Entry 5DQZ (X-ray diffraction, 2.70 A resolution); this record covers chains D and H of the 8 polymer chains in the assembly.

Chain D:
Name: CRISPR-associated endonuclease Cas1
Organism: Escherichia coli K12
Notes: EC 3.1.-.-
Reference sequence: Q46896 (CAS1_ECOLI); residue numbers follow UniProt; this construct covers 1-305
Chain sequence (305 residues; row label = number of the first residue in the row):
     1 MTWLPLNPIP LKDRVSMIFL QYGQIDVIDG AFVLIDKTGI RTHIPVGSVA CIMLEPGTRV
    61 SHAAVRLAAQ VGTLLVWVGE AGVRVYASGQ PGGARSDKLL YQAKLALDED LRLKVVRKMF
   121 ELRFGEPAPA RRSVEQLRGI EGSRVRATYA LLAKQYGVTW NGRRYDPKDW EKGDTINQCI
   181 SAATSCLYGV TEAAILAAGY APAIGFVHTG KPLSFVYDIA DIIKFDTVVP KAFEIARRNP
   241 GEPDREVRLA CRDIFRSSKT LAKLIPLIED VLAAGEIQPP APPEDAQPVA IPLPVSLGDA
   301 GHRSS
Unresolved in the structure: 1-14, 282-305
Curated features (UniProtKB/Swiss-Prot):
  - binding site (Mg(2+)): Glu141, His208, Asp221
  - mutagenesis: Tyr22 (Y22A: Slightly decreased spacer acquisition in vivo; Y22F: Nearly wild-type spacer acquisition in vivo), Arg41 (R41E: Dramatically decreased spacer acquisition in vivo), Arg59 (R59A: Loss of spacer acquisition in vivo, decreased protospacer binding; R59D: Dramatically decreased spacer acquisition in vitro, 250-fold decreased affinity for protospacer DNA), Arg66 (R66D: Dramatically decreased spacer acquisition in vitro, 250-fold decreased affinity for protospacer DNA; R66E: Dramatically decreased spacer acquisition in vivo), Arg84 (R84A: Decreased spacer acquisition in vivo; R84E: Dramatically decreased spacer acquisition in vivo), Glu141 (E141A: No cleavage of any substrates, no restoration of UV or mitomycin C (MMC) resistance. Loss of spacer acquisition in vivo), Tyr149 (Y149A: No effect on in vitro protospacer integration), Tyr165 (Y165A: No effect on in vitro protospacer integration. Alone significantly decreased protospacer acquisition in vivo ...), Trp170 (W170A: Alone significantly decreased protospacer acquisition in vivo. Decreased protospacer binding; in association with A-170), Thr184 (T184A: No cleavage of any substrates), Tyr188 (Y188A: Partial inhibition of cleavage. No effect on in vitro protospacer integration. Significantly decreased protospacer acquisition in vivo), His208 (H208A: No cleavage of any substrates, no restoration of UV or MMC resistance. Loss of spacer acquisition in vivo), 13 further mutagenesis entries in UniProt
From the paper describing this entry:
  - binding site for the 36-nt DNA strand: Arg138, Tyr165, Trp170, His208, Lys211, Tyr217
  - specificity-determining residues: Arg138, Tyr165, Lys211
  - mutagenesis - Y165A/W170A, Y165A/Y217A: decreased binding to the 36-nt DNA strand
  - catalytic residues: Glu141, His208, Asp221

Chain H:
Molecule: 36-nt DNA strand
Sequence (36 nucleotides; each row starts with the number of its first residue):
     2 TTTTTCGTAG CTGAGGCCCT CAGCTACGTT TTCTTT

How chain D and chain H interact:
Residue-residue contacts - 46 pairs, chain D then chain H:
  Tyr22(D) - DG29(H)  hydrogen bond to the base
  Pro56(D) - DT30(H)  phosphate contact
  Gly79(D) - DT30(H)  phosphate contact
  Glu80(D) - DG29(H)  sugar contact
  Glu80(D) - DT30(H)  hydrogen bond to the phosphate
  Arg84(D) - DT30(H)  phosphate contact
  Arg84(D) - DT31(H)  salt bridge to the phosphate
  Arg84(D) - DT32(H)  hydrogen bond to the sugar
  Tyr86(D) - DT30(H)  hydrogen bond to the phosphate
  Phe120(D) - DT35(H)  base contact
  Arg123(D) - DT35(H)  base contact
  Arg138(D) - DT35(H)  hydrogen bond to the base
  Glu141(D) - DT35(H)  base contact
  Gly142(D) - DT35(H)  hydrogen bond to the base
  Val145(D) - DT36(H)  phosphate contact
  Arg146(D) - DT37(H)  salt bridge to the phosphate
  Tyr149(D) - DT36(H)  hydrogen bond to the phosphate
  Arg163(D) - DT33(H)  hydrogen bond to the phosphate
  Arg163(D) - DC34(H)  salt bridge to the phosphate
  Arg163(D) - DT36(H)  sugar contact
  Arg164(D) - DT36(H)  base contact
  Tyr165(D) - DT33(H)  base contact
  Tyr165(D) - DC34(H)  sugar contact
  Tyr165(D) - DT36(H)  stacking on the base
  Asp166(D) - DT33(H)  base contact
  Pro167(D) - DT33(H)  base contact
  Pro167(D) - DT36(H)  base contact
  Trp170(D) - DT32(H)  stacking on the base
  Trp170(D) - DT33(H)  base contact
  Ser181(D) - DT33(H)  hydrogen bond to the base
  Ala182(D) - DT32(H)  base contact
  Thr184(D) - DT33(H)  sugar contact
  Thr184(D) - DC34(H)  hydrogen bond to the phosphate
  Ser185(D) - DT32(H)  hydrogen bond to the phosphate
  Tyr188(D) - DT33(H)  phosphate contact
  Tyr188(D) - DC34(H)  hydrogen bond to the phosphate
  Val207(D) - DT35(H)  base contact
  His208(D) - DT35(H)  salt bridge to the phosphate
  Lys211(D) - DC34(H)  hydrogen bond to the base
  Tyr217(D) - DC34(H)  hydrogen bond to the base
  Asp221(D) - DT35(H)  phosphate contact
  Asp244(D) - DT32(H)  base contact
  Arg245(D) - DC28(H)  salt bridge to the phosphate
  Arg245(D) - DG29(H)  salt bridge to the phosphate
  Arg248(D) - DG29(H)  salt bridge to the phosphate
  Arg248(D) - DT30(H)  hydrogen bond to the sugar
Other interface residues (no listed pair), chain D (37 interface residues in all): Gly57, Val83, Lys168, Leu249

In short:
Chain D and chain H form an interface of 37 and 10 residues respectively; the contacts include 15 hydrogen
bonds, 7 salt bridges and 2 aromatic stacking contacts. Among the polar pairs are Tyr22(D)-DG29(H),
Arg138(D)-DT35(H) and Gly142(D)-DT35(H). From the paper: catalytic residues Glu141(D), His208(D) and
Asp221(D); Y165A/W170A and Y165A/Y217A of chain D reduce binding to the 36-nt DNA strand.
Chain D is CRISPR-associated endonuclease Cas1 (Escherichia coli K12) and chain H is a 36-nt DNA strand; the
structure, Crystal Structure of Cas-DNA-PAM complex, was determined by X-ray diffraction (same publication as
5DLJ, 5DQT and 5DQU).
